PDB entry 1L3B | X-ray diffraction, 2.65 A resolution | chains E and H of the 4 polymer chains in the assembly

# Chain E (and H)
Molecule: Precorrin-6y methyltransferase/putative decarboxylase
From: Methanothermobacter thermautotrophicus
Notes: chain H of this document is another copy of the same molecule, construct and numbering; everything in this record applies to it too
Reference sequence: O26249 (CBIT_METTH); residues 1-192 here = UniProt positions 1-192
Chain sequence (192 residues; numbered 1 to 192; the number before each row is that of its first residue):
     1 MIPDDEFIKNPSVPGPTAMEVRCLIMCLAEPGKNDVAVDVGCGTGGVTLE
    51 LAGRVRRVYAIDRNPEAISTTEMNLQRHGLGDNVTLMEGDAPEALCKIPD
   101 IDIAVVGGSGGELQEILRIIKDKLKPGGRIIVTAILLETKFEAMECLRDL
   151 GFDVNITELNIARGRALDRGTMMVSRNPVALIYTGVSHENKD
Not modelled in the structure: 187-192
Sequence notes: modified residue (1, 19, 26, 73, 87, 144, 172-173)
Modified positions: Mse1, Mse19, Mse26, Mse73, Mse87, Mse144, Mse172, Mse173 (selenomethionine; parent Met)
Curated features (UniProtKB/Swiss-Prot):
  - binding site (S-adenosyl-L-methionine): T17, G41 to G45, D62, A91

# How chain E and chain H interact
Contacting residue pairs - 37 pairs, chain E then chain H:
  Mse1(E) - C27(H)  hydrophobic
  Mse1(E) - E30(H)  hydrogen bond (backbone-side chain)
  Mse19(E) - C27(H)
  E20(E) - L24(H)
  C23(E) - C23(H)  hydrogen bond (backbone-side chain)
  C23(E) - C27(H)  hydrogen bond
  L24(E) - E20(H)
  L24(E) - C23(H)  hydrophobic
  C27(E) - Mse1(H)  hydrophobic
  C27(E) - Mse19(H)
  C27(E) - C23(H)  hydrophobic
  E30(E) - Mse1(H)
  Mse144(E) - T171(H)
  I156(E) - R163(H)
  I156(E) - G164(H)  hydrogen bond (backbone-backbone)
  T157(E) - E20(H)
  T157(E) - I161(H)
  T157(E) - A162(H)
  E158(E) - N160(H)
  E158(E) - I161(H)
  E158(E) - A162(H)  hydrogen bond (backbone-backbone)
  E158(E) - Mse173(H)
  L159(E) - I161(H)  hydrophobic
  N160(E) - E158(H)
  N160(E) - N160(H)  hydrogen bond (backbone-backbone)
  I161(E) - T157(H)
  I161(E) - E158(H)
  I161(E) - L159(H)  hydrophobic
  A162(E) - I156(H)
  A162(E) - T157(H)
  A162(E) - E158(H)  hydrogen bond (backbone-backbone)
  R163(E) - I156(H)
  R163(E) - T157(H)
  G164(E) - I156(H)  hydrogen bond (backbone-backbone)
  T171(E) - Mse144(H)
  Mse173(E) - I156(H)
  Mse173(E) - E158(H)
Interface residues without a listed pair, chain E (21 interface residues in all): L28, R148
Interface residues without a listed pair, chain H (21 interface residues in all): L28, R148

# In short
Chain E and chain H each contribute 21 residues to their interface; the contacts include 8 hydrogen bonds.
Polar contacts include Mse1(E)-E30(H), C23(E)-C23(H) and C23(E)-C27(H). From UniProt: 8
S-adenosyl-L-methionine-binding residues on chain E.
Chain E and chain H are both Precorrin-6y methyltransferase/putative decarboxylase (Methanothermobacter
thermautotrophicus); the structure, MT0146, the precorrin-6Y methyltransferase (cbit) homolog from M.
thermoautotrophicum, C2 spacegroup W/ long cell, was determined by X-ray diffraction together with 1F38, 1KXZ,
1L3C and 1L3I from the same study.
